Entry 6I0T (X-ray diffraction, 2.00 A resolution); this record covers chains A and B.

[Chain A]
Protein: Terminal uridylyltransferase Tailor
Organism: Drosophila melanogaster
Notes: EC 2.7.7.52
Reference sequence: Q9VI58 (TUTT_DROME); residues 180-560 here = UniProt positions 180-560
Chain sequence (384 residues; row label = number of the first residue in the row):
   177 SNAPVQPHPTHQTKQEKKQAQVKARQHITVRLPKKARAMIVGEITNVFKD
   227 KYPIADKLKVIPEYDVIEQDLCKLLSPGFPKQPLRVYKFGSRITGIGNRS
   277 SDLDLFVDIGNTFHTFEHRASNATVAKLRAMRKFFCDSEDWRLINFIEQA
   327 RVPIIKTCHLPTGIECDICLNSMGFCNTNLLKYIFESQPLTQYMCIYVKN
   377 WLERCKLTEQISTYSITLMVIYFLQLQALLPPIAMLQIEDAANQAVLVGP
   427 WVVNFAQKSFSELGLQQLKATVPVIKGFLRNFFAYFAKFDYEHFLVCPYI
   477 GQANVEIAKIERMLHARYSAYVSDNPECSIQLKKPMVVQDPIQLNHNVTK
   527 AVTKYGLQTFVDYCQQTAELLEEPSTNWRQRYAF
Unresolved in the structure: 177-197, 417-419, 549-560
Sequence notes: expression tag (177-179)
UniProt features mapped onto this chain:
  - binding site (Mg(2+)): Asp278, Asp280
  - mutagenesis: Asp280 (D280A: Abolishes catalytic activity)
From the paper describing this entry:
  - binding site for the 2-nt RNA strand (chain B): Arg327, Gln519
  - mutagenesis - D280A: abolished catalytic activity
  - specificity-determining residues: Arg327
  - mutagenesis - R327A: decreased catalytic activity on 3'-G substrate
  - mutagenesis - Q519A: decreased catalytic activity
  - mutagenesis - R327K: unchanged catalytic activity on 3'-G and 3'-U RNA substrates

[Chain B]
Molecule: 2-nt RNA strand
Sequence (2 nucleotides; numbered 1 to 2; the number before each row is that of its first residue):
     1 GU

[Interface between chain A and chain B]
Pairs across the interface - 18 pairs, chain A then chain B:
  Phe265(A) with G1(B), base contact; U2(B), sugar contact
  Gly266(A) with U2(B), phosphate contact
  Asp280(A) with G1(B), sugar contact; U2(B), sugar contact
  Arg327(A) with G1(B), hydrogen bond to the base
  Val328(A) with G1(B), base contact
  Cys345(A) with G1(B), hydrogen bond to the base
  Asn347(A) with G1(B), base contact
  Met349(A) with G1(B), base contact
  Gly350(A) with G1(B), base contact; U2(B), hydrogen bond to the sugar
  Asn353(A) with U2(B), hydrogen bond to the sugar
  Thr354(A) with U2(B), sugar contact
  Tyr390(A) with U2(B), base contact
  Gln519(A) with G1(B), base contact
  His522(A) with U2(B), hydrogen bond to the base
  Val524(A) with U2(B), base contact
Interface residues without a listed pair, chain A (18 interface residues in all): Ser267, Asp343, Asp516

[Summary]
Chain A and chain B form an interface of 18 and 2 residues respectively, with 5 hydrogen bonds. Polar pairs
include Arg327(A)-G1(B), Cys345(A)-G1(B) and His522(A)-U2(B). The paper reports a binding site for the 2-nt
RNA strand (chain B) at Arg327(A) and Gln519(A); D280A of chain A abolishes catalytic activity; 4
substitutions were tested in all.
Here chain A is Terminal uridylyltransferase Tailor (Drosophila melanogaster) and chain B is a 2-nt RNA
strand. Entry 6I0T (Crystal structure of DmTailor in complex with GpU) was determined by X-ray diffraction
together with 6I0S, 6I0U and 6I0V from the same study.
